PDB entry 1OK4 | X-ray diffraction, 2.10 A resolution | chains D and E of the 5 polymer chains in the assembly

== Chain D (and E) ==
Molecule: Fructose-bisphosphate aldolase class I
Source organism: Thermoproteus tenax
Notes: EC 4.1.2.13; chain E of this document is another copy of the same molecule, construct and numbering; everything in this record applies to it too
UniProt: P58315 (ALF1_THETE); numbering as in UniProt (aligned over 1-263)
Chain sequence (263 residues; each row starts with the number of its first residue):
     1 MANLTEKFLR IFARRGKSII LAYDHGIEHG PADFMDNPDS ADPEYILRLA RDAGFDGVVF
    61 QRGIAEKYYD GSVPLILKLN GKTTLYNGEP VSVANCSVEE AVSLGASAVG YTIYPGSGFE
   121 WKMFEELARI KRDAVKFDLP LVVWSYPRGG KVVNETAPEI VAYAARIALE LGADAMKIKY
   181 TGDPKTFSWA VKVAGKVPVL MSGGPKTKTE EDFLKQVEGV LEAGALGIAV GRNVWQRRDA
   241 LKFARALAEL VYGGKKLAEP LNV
Disordered / not traced: 1-2, 254-263 (chain E: 1-2, 256-263)
Covalent attachments: 1,3-dihydroxyacetonephosphate (13P) linked to Lys177
Curated features (UniProtKB/Swiss-Prot):
  - active site: Tyr146 (Proton donor), Lys177 (Schiff-base intermediate with dihydroxyacetone-P)
  - binding site (substrate): Asp24, His25, His29, Asp33, Trp144, Arg148, Lys177 to Lys179, Ser202 to Gly204, Gly231, Arg232
  - mutagenesis: Trp144 (W144E: Loss of FBP aldolase activity; when associated with F-146), Tyr146 (Y146F: The catalytic activity is at least 3-fold lower than for the wild-type. Loss of FBP aldolase activity; when associated with E-144)

== How chain D and chain E interact ==
Contacting residue pairs - 69 pairs, chain D then chain E:
  Tyr23(D) with Arg166(E), hydrogen bond
  Gly26(D) with Tyr163(E); Arg166(E); Glu170(E)
  Ile27(D) with Tyr163(E), hydrogen bond (backbone-side chain); Glu170(E); Leu171(E), hydrophobic
  Glu28(D) with Tyr163(E), hydrogen bond (backbone-side chain)
  His29(D) with Tyr163(E), hydrogen bond (backbone-side chain)
  Gly30(D) with Tyr163(E), hydrogen bond (backbone-side chain)
  Pro31(D) with Ala162(E); Tyr163(E); Trp189(E); Val193(E), hydrophobic
  Phe34(D) with Arg166(E)
  Pro38(D) with Lys192(E)
  Ala41(D) with Arg166(E), hydrogen bond (backbone-side chain)
  Gln61(D) with Glu170(E)
  Arg62(D) with Lys131(E); Glu170(E); Leu171(E)
  Gly63(D) with Leu169(E); Glu170(E), hydrogen bond (backbone-backbone); Gly172(E)
  Ile64(D) with Leu169(E), hydrophobic; Glu170(E)
  Glu66(D) with Lys131(E), salt bridge; Val135(E); Gly172(E)
  Lys67(D) with Thr5(E); Lys131(E); Gly172(E), hydrogen bond (side chain-backbone); Ala173(E), hydrogen bond (side chain-backbone); Asp174(E), salt bridge; Lys196(E), hydrogen bond (backbone-side chain)
  Tyr68(D) with Gly195(E); Lys196(E), hydrogen bond (side chain-backbone)
  Gly81(D) with Phe124(E)
  Lys82(D) with Glu120(E)
  Thr83(D) with Gly116(E); Glu120(E), hydrogen bond; Tyr163(E); Ile167(E)
  Thr84(D) with Lys151(E), hydrogen bond (backbone-side chain); Tyr163(E), hydrogen bond (backbone-side chain)
  Leu85(D) with Gly116(E); Pro147(E), hydrophobic; Gly150(E); Lys151(E), hydrogen bond (backbone-backbone); Ile160(E), hydrophobic; Tyr163(E), hydrophobic
  Tyr86(D) with Gly116(E); Ser117(E); Gly118(E); Glu120(E); Lys151(E), hydrogen bond (backbone-side chain)
  Asn87(D) with Gly150(E); Lys151(E), hydrogen bond
  Val91(D) with Trp121(E)
  Val93(D) with Trp121(E); Glu125(E)
  Ala94(D) with Ala128(E)
  Asn95(D) with Ala128(E); Leu171(E)
  Ser97(D) with Arg132(E), hydrogen bond
  Glu99(D) with Arg132(E), salt bridge
  Glu100(D) with Arg132(E)
  Lys122(D) with Trp121(E); Glu125(E), salt bridge
Interface residues without a listed pair, chain D (37 interface residues in all): Asp24, Met35, Pro43, Glu44, Cys96
Interface residues without a listed pair, chain E (34 interface residues in all): Pro115, Val152, Val197

== Overview ==
37 residues of chain D face 34 of chain E across their interface; the contacts include 18 hydrogen bonds and 4
salt bridges. Polar contacts include Glu66(D)-Lys131(E), Lys67(D)-Asp174(E) and Glu99(D)-Arg132(E).
Chain D and chain E are both Fructose-bisphosphate aldolase class I (Thermoproteus tenax); the structure,
Archaeal fructose 1,6-bisphosphate aldolase covalently bound to the substrate dihydroxyacetone phosphate, was
determined by X-ray diffraction (same publication as 1OJX and 1OK6).
